Entry 8APE (electron microscopy, 3.70 A resolution); this record covers chains M and m of the 42 polymer chains in the assembly.

Chain M (and m):
Name: subunit-g
Organism: Trypanosoma brucei brucei
Notes: chain m of this document is another copy of the same molecule, construct and numbering; everything in this record applies to it too
Reference sequence: C9ZJA0 (C9ZJA0_TRYB9); numbering as in UniProt (aligned over 1-144)
Chain sequence (144 residues; each row starts with the number of its first residue):
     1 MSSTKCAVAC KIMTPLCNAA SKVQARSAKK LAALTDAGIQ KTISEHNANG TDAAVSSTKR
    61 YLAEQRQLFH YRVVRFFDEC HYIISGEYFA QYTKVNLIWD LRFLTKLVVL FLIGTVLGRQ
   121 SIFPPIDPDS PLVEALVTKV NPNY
Disordered / not traced: 1-15

Interface between chain M and chain m:
Residue-residue contacts (76):
  Ala20(M) - Phe77(m)  hydrophobic
  Val23(M) - Phe77(m)  hydrophobic
  Gln24(M) - Phe77(m)
  Gln24(M) - Asp78(m)  hydrogen bond
  Ser27(M) - His70(m)  hydrogen bond
  Ser27(M) - Val73(m)
  Ser27(M) - Val74(m)
  Ala28(M) - Val74(m)
  Lys30(M) - His70(m)
  Leu31(M) - Tyr71(m)  hydrophobic
  Asp36(M) - Gln67(m)  hydrogen bond
  Ile39(M) - Gln67(m)
  His46(M) - Tyr71(m)
  Asn47(M) - Tyr71(m)
  Gly50(M) - Arg75(m)  hydrogen bond (backbone-side chain)
  Thr51(M) - Tyr71(m)  hydrogen bond (backbone-side chain)
  Thr51(M) - Arg75(m)  hydrogen bond (backbone-side chain)
  Asp52(M) - Tyr71(m)
  Asp52(M) - Arg75(m)
  Ala53(M) - Tyr71(m)  hydrogen bond (backbone-side chain)
  Ala54(M) - Gln65(m)  hydrogen bond (backbone-side chain)
  Ala54(M) - Tyr71(m)
  Ala54(M) - Arg72(m)
  Ser57(M) - Tyr61(m)
  Ser57(M) - Glu64(m)  hydrogen bond
  Ser57(M) - Gln65(m)
  Thr58(M) - Tyr61(m)  hydrogen bond
  Thr58(M) - Gln65(m)
  Thr58(M) - Arg72(m)
  Arg60(M) - Glu64(m)  salt bridge
  Tyr61(M) - Ser57(m)
  Tyr61(M) - Thr58(m)  hydrogen bond
  Tyr61(M) - Tyr61(m)  hydrophobic
  Glu64(M) - Ser57(m)  hydrogen bond
  Glu64(M) - Arg60(m)  salt bridge
  Gln65(M) - Ala54(m)  hydrogen bond (side chain-backbone)
  Gln65(M) - Ser57(m)
  Gln65(M) - Thr58(m)
  Gln67(M) - Asp36(m)  hydrogen bond
  Gln67(M) - Ile39(m)
  His70(M) - Ser27(m)  hydrogen bond
  His70(M) - Lys30(m)
  Tyr71(M) - Leu31(m)  hydrophobic
  Tyr71(M) - His46(m)
  Tyr71(M) - Asn47(m)
  Tyr71(M) - Thr51(m)  hydrogen bond (side chain-backbone)
  Tyr71(M) - Asp52(m)
  Tyr71(M) - Ala53(m)  hydrogen bond (side chain-backbone)
  Tyr71(M) - Ala54(m)
  Arg72(M) - Ala54(m)
  Arg72(M) - Thr58(m)
  Val73(M) - Ser27(m)
  Val74(M) - Ser27(m)
  Val74(M) - Ala28(m)
  Arg75(M) - Gly50(m)  hydrogen bond (side chain-backbone)
  Arg75(M) - Thr51(m)  hydrogen bond (side chain-backbone)
  Arg75(M) - Asp52(m)
  Phe77(M) - Ala20(m)  hydrophobic
  Phe77(M) - Val23(m)  hydrophobic
  Phe77(M) - Gln24(m)
  Asp78(M) - Gln24(m)  hydrogen bond
  Arg119(M) - Tyr144(m)  hydrogen bond (backbone-side chain)
  Gln120(M) - Tyr144(m)
  Ser121(M) - Tyr144(m)  hydrogen bond
  Pro125(M) - Asn143(m)
  Ile126(M) - Asn143(m)  hydrogen bond (backbone-side chain)
  Leu136(M) - Asn143(m)
  Lys139(M) - Pro142(m)
  Pro142(M) - Leu136(m)  hydrophobic
  Pro142(M) - Lys139(m)
  Asn143(M) - Pro125(m)
  Asn143(M) - Ile126(m)  hydrogen bond (side chain-backbone)
  Asn143(M) - Leu136(m)
  Tyr144(M) - Arg119(m)  hydrogen bond (side chain-backbone)
  Tyr144(M) - Gln120(m)
  Tyr144(M) - Ser121(m)  hydrogen bond
Interface residues without a listed pair, chain M (45 interface residues in all): Leu34, Ile43, Val55, Leu68
Interface residues without a listed pair, chain m (45 interface residues in all): Leu34, Ile43, Val55, Leu68

Overview:
Chain M and chain m each contribute 45 residues to their interface, with 26 hydrogen bonds and 2 salt bridges.
Polar pairs include Arg60(M)-Glu64(m), Gln24(M)-Asp78(m) and Ser27(M)-His70(m).
Both chains are subunit-g (Trypanosoma brucei brucei). Entry 8APE (rotational state 1e of the Trypanosoma
brucei mitochondrial ATP synthase dimer) was determined by electron microscopy together with 8AP6, 8AP7, 8AP8,
8AP9, 8APA, 8APB and 7 further entries from the same study.
